3M5M - chain A; structure by X-ray diffraction, 1.70 A resolution.

Chain A:
Protein: NS3/4A
Source organism: Hepatitis C virus subtype 1a
Notes: EC 3.4.21.98; fragment: ns4a , ns3
UniProtKB: A8DG50 (A8DG50_9HEPC); the construct has insertions or renumbered stretches relative to UniProt, so the offset changes along the chain: 990-1000 = UniProt 1678-1688; 1001-1182 = UniProt 1027-1208
Chain sequence (203 residues; row label = number of the first residue in the row):
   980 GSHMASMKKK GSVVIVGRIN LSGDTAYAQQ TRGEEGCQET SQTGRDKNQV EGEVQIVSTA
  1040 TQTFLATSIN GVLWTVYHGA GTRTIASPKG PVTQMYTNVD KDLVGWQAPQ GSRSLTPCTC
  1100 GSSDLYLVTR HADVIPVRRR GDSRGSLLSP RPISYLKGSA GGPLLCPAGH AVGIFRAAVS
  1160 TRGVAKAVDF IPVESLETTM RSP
Disordered / not traced: 980-982, 1180-1182
Sequence notes: expression tag (980-985); engineered mutation Met986, Lys987, Lys988, Lys989, Ser1001 (Ala1027 in A8DG50), Gly1002 (Pro1028 in A8DG50), Asp1003 (Ile1029 in A8DG50), Glu1013 (Leu1039 in A8DG50), Glu1014 (Leu1040 in A8DG50), Gln1017 (Ile1043 in A8DG50), Glu1018 (Ile1044 in A8DG50), Gln1021 (Leu1047 in A8DG50), Thr1040 (Ala1066 in A8DG50), Ser1047 (Cys1073 in A8DG50), Leu1052 (Cys1078 in A8DG50), Thr1072 (Ile1098 in A8DG50), Gln1086 (Pro1112 in A8DG50), Ala1139 (Ser1165 in A8DG50), Ser1159 (Cys1185 in A8DG50)
Metal / ion sites: Zn2+: Cys1097, Cys1099, Cys1145, His1149

Summary:
Cys1097, Cys1099, Cys1145 and His1149 coordinate Zn2+.
Chain A is NS3/4A (Hepatitis C virus subtype 1a); the structure, Avoiding drug resistance against HCV NS3/4A
protease inhibitors, was determined by X-ray diffraction (same publication as 3M5L, 3M5N and 3M5O).
